7YI0 - chains D and F of the 6 polymer chains in the assembly; structure by electron microscopy, 3.20 A resolution.

[Chain D]
Name: Transcriptional regulatory protein RCO1
Source organism: Saccharomyces cerevisiae S288C
UniProt: Q04779 (RCO1_YEAST); residues 1-684 here = UniProt positions 1-684
Sequence (684 residues; numbered 1 to 684; the number before each row is that of its first residue):
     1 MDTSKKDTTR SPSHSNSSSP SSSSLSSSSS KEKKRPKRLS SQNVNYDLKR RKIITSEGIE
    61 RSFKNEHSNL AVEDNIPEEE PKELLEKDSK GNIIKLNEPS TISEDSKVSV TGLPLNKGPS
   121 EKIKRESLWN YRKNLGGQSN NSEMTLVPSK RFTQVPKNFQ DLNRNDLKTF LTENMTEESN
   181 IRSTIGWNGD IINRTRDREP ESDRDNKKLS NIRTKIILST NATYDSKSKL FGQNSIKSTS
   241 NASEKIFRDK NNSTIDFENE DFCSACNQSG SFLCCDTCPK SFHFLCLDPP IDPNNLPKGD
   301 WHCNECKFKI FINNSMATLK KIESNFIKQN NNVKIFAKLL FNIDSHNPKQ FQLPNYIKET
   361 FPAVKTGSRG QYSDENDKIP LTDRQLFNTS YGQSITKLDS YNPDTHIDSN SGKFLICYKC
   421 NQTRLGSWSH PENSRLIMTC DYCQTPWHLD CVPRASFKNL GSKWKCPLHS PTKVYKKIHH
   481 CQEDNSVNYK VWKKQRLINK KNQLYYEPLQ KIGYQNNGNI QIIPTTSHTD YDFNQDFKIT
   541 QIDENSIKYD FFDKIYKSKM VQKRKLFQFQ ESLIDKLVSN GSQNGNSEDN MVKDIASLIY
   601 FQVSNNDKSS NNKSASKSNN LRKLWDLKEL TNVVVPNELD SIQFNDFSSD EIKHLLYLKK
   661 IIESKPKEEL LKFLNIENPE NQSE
Disordered / not traced: 1-106, 131-165, 188-258, 379-399, 478-488, 524-533, 566-684
Ion coordination: Zn2+ site 1: C263, C266, H283, C286; Zn2+ site 2: C275, C278, C303, C306; Zn2+ site 3: C417, C420, H448, C451; Zn2+ site 4: C440, C443, C466, H469
UniProt features mapped onto this chain:
  - zinc finger: E260 to K309 (PHD-type 1), F414 to T472 (PHD-type 2)
  - modified residue: M1 (N-acetylmethionine), S68 (Phosphoserine), S683 (Phosphoserine)
What the authors report for this chain:
  - mutagenesis - L509A/Q510A/K511A/I512A/Y549A/Y556A/M560A: decreased catalytic activity

[Chain F]
Name: Transcriptional regulatory protein RCO1
Source organism: Saccharomyces cerevisiae S288C
UniProt: Q04779 (RCO1_YEAST); numbering as in UniProt (aligned over 1-684)
Sequence (684 residues; row label = number of the first residue in the row):
     1 MDTSKKDTTR SPSHSNSSSP SSSSLSSSSS KEKKRPKRLS SQNVNYDLKR RKIITSEGIE
    61 RSFKNEHSNL AVEDNIPEEE PKELLEKDSK GNIIKLNEPS TISEDSKVSV TGLPLNKGPS
   121 EKIKRESLWN YRKNLGGQSN NSEMTLVPSK RFTQVPKNFQ DLNRNDLKTF LTENMTEESN
   181 IRSTIGWNGD IINRTRDREP ESDRDNKKLS NIRTKIILST NATYDSKSKL FGQNSIKSTS
   241 NASEKIFRDK NNSTIDFENE DFCSACNQSG SFLCCDTCPK SFHFLCLDPP IDPNNLPKGD
   301 WHCNECKFKI FINNSMATLK KIESNFIKQN NNVKIFAKLL FNIDSHNPKQ FQLPNYIKET
   361 FPAVKTGSRG QYSDENDKIP LTDRQLFNTS YGQSITKLDS YNPDTHIDSN SGKFLICYKC
   421 NQTRLGSWSH PENSRLIMTC DYCQTPWHLD CVPRASFKNL GSKWKCPLHS PTKVYKKIHH
   481 CQEDNSVNYK VWKKQRLINK KNQLYYEPLQ KIGYQNNGNI QIIPTTSHTD YDFNQDFKIT
   541 QIDENSIKYD FFDKIYKSKM VQKRKLAQFQ ESLIDKLVSN GSQNGNSEDN MVKDIASLIY
   601 FQVSNNDKSS NNKSASKSNN LRKLWDLKEL TNVVVPNELD SIQFNDFSSD EIKHLLYLKK
   661 IIESKPKEEL LKFLNIENPE NQSE
Disordered / not traced: 1-261, 359-544, 568-684
Differences from the reference sequence: engineered mutation A567 (Phe in Q04779)
Ion coordination: Zn2+ site 1: C263, C266, C286; Zn2+ site 2: C275, C278
UniProt features mapped onto this chain:
  - zinc finger: E260 to K309 (PHD-type 1), F414 to T472 (PHD-type 2)
  - modified residue: M1 (N-acetylmethionine), S68 (Phosphoserine), S683 (Phosphoserine)

[Chain D / chain F interface]
Pairs across the interface - 18 pairs, chain D then chain F:
  P508(D) - K334(F)
  L509(D) - I327(F)  hydrophobic
  L509(D) - K334(F)
  L509(D) - I335(F)
  L509(D) - K338(F)
  K511(D) - N331(F)
  K511(D) - K334(F)
  N545(D) - I547(F)
  K548(D) - K548(F)
  K548(D) - F551(F)
  Y549(D) - F551(F)
  F552(D) - I555(F)  hydrophobic
  Y556(D) - I555(F)
  Y556(D) - S558(F)
  Y556(D) - Q562(F)
  M560(D) - Q562(F)
  K563(D) - L566(F)
  R564(D) - K565(F)
Interface residues without a listed pair, chain D (13 interface residues in all): E507, K559
Interface residues without a listed pair, chain F (15 interface residues in all): D550, K559

[Overview]
The interface between chain D and chain F involves 13 residues on one side and 15 on the other. C263(D),
C266(D), H283(D) and C286(D) form the Zn2+ site 1. C275(D), C278(D), C303(D) and C306(D) coordinate Zn2+ site
2. From the paper: L509A/Q510A/K511A/I512A/Y549A/Y556A/M560A of chain D reduce catalytic activity.
Chain D is Transcriptional regulatory protein RCO1 and chain F is Transcriptional regulatory protein RCO1,
both from Saccharomyces cerevisiae S288C; the structure, Cryo-EM structure of Rpd3S complex, was determined by
electron microscopy together with 7YI1, 7YI2, 7YI3, 7YI4 and 7YI5 from the same study.
